8JAR - chains C and B of the 10 polymer chains in the assembly; structure by electron microscopy, 3.30 A resolution.

== Chain C ==
Name: Elongin-B
Source organism: Homo sapiens
UniProtKB: Q15370 (ELOB_HUMAN); residue numbers follow UniProt; this construct covers 1-118
Sequence (118 residues; row label = number of the first residue in the row):
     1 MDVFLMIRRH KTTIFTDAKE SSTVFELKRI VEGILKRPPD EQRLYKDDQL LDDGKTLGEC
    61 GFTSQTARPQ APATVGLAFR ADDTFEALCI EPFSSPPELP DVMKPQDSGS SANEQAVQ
Unresolved in the structure: 1, 107-118
UniProt features mapped onto this chain:
  - modified residue: Met1 (N-acetylmethionine), Thr84 (Phosphothreonine), Ser108 (Phosphoserine), Ser111 (Phosphoserine)

== Chain B ==
Name: Amyloid protein-binding protein 2
Source organism: Homo sapiens
UniProtKB: Q92624 (APBP2_HUMAN); residues 1-579 here = UniProt positions 1-579
Sequence (579 residues; row label = number of the first residue in the row):
     1 MAAVELEWIP ETLYNTAISA VVDNYIRSRR DIRSLPENIQ FDVYYKLYQQ GRLCQLGSEF
    61 CELEVFAKVL RALDKRHLLH HCFQALMDHG VKVASVLAYS FSRRCSYIAE SDAAVKEKAI
   121 QVGFVLGGFL SDAGWYSDAE KVFLSCLQLC TLHDEMLHWF RAVECCVRLL HVRNGNCKYH
   181 LGEETFKLAQ TYMDKLSKHG QQANKAALYG ELCALLFAKS HYDEAYKWCI EAMKEITAGL
   241 PVKVVVDVLR QASKACVVKR EFKKAEQLIK HAVYLARDHF GSKHPKYSDT LLDYGFYLLN
   301 VDNICQSVAI YQAALDIRQS VFGGKNIHVA TAHEDLAYSS YVHQYSSGKF DNALFHAERA
   361 IGIITHILPE DHLLLASSKR VKALILEEIA IDCHNKETEQ RLLQEAHDLH LSSLQLAKKA
   421 FGEFNVQTAK HYGNLGRLYQ SMRKFKEAEE MHIKAIQIKE QLLGQEDYEV ALSVGHLASL
   481 YNYDMNQYEN AEKLYLRSIA IGKKLFGEGY SGLEYDYRGL IKLYNSIGNY EKVFEYHNVL
   541 SNWNRLRDRQ YSVTDALEDV STSPQSTEEV VQSFLISQN
Unresolved in the structure: 1-6
Ion coordination: Zn2+: Cys54, His89 (shared with 2 residues of chain A)

== Chain C / chain B interface ==
Residue-residue contacts (8):
  Arg68(C) with Glu110(B), salt bridge
  Val102(C) with Arg33(B)
  Met103(C) with Arg33(B); Ser34(B), hydrogen bond (backbone-side chain); Glu64(B); Val65(B); Lys68(B)
  Pro105(C) with Ser34(B)
Also at the interface, not in a pair above, chain C (6 interface residues in all): Asp101, Lys104
Also at the interface, not in a pair above, chain B (7 interface residues in all): Arg30

== Summary ==
6 residues of chain C and 7 residues of chain B are in contact; the contacts include 1 hydrogen bond and 1
salt bridge. Among the polar pairs are Arg68(C)-Glu110(B) and Met103(C)-Ser34(B). Cys54(B) and His89(B)
coordinate Zn2+.
Here chain C is Elongin-B and chain B is Amyloid protein-binding protein 2, both from Homo sapiens. Entry 8JAR
(Structure of CRL2APPBP2 bound with RxxGPAA degron (dimer)) was determined by electron microscopy, deposited
together with 8JAL and 8JAU.
